PDB entry 5L60 | X-ray diffraction, 2.70 A resolution | chains H and I of the 28 polymer chains in the assembly

# Chain H
Molecule: Proteasome subunit beta type-2
Source organism: Saccharomyces cerevisiae (strain ATCC 204508 / S288c)
Notes: EC 3.4.25.1
UniProt: P25043 (PSB2_YEAST); residues 1-232 here correspond to UniProt positions 30-261 (UniProt number = residue number + 29)
Chain sequence (232 residues; numbered 1 to 232; the number before each row is that of its first residue):
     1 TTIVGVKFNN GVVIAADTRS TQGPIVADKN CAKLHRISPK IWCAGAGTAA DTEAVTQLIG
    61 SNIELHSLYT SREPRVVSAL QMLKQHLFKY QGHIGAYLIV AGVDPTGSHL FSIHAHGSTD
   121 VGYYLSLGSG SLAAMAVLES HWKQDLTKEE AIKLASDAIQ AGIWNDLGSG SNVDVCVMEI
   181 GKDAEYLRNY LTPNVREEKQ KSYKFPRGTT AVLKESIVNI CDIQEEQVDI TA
Unresolved in the structure: 227-232
Curated features (UniProtKB/Swiss-Prot):
  - active site: Thr1 (Nucleophile)

# Chain I
Molecule: Proteasome subunit beta type-3
Source organism: Saccharomyces cerevisiae (strain ATCC 204508 / S288c)
Notes: EC 3.4.25.1
UniProt: P25451 (PSB3_YEAST); residues 0-204 here correspond to UniProt positions 1-205 (UniProt number = residue number + 1)
Chain sequence (205 residues; each row starts with the number of its first residue; numbering starts at 0):
     0 MSDPSSINGG IVVAMTGKDC VAIACDLRLG SQSLGVSNKF EKIFHYGHVF LGITGLATDV
    60 TTLNEMFRYK TNLYKLKEER AIEPETFTQL VSSSLYERRF GPYFVGPVVA GINSKSGKPF
   120 IAGFDLIGCI DEAKDFIVSG TASDQLFGMC ESLYEPNLEP EDLFETISQA LLNAADRDAL
   180 SGWGAVVYII KKDEVVKRYL KMRQD
Unresolved in the structure: 0
Bound ions: Mg2+ site 1: Ala174, Asp177, Ser180; Mg2+ site 2: Asp204 (shared with 3 residues of chain Y)
Curated features (UniProtKB/Swiss-Prot):
  - modified residue: Ser30 (Phosphoserine)
  - cross-link: Lys69 (Glycyl lysine isopeptide (Lys-Gly) (interchain with G-Cter in ubiquitin))

# Chain H / chain I interface
Contacting residue pairs (55; chain H residue first):
  Ile25(H) - Asp143(I)
  Ile25(H) - Phe146(I)  hydrophobic
  Val26(H) - Phe146(I)
  Ala27(H) - Asp130(I)
  Asp28(H) - Asp130(I)
  Lys29(H) - Glu150(I)  salt bridge
  Ala49(H) - Cys128(I)  hydrophobic
  Ala50(H) - Tyr95(I)
  Ala50(H) - Ile126(I)  hydrophobic
  Ala50(H) - Cys128(I)
  Asp51(H) - Tyr95(I)  hydrogen bond
  Asp51(H) - Arg98(I)  salt bridge
  Ala54(H) - Tyr95(I)
  Tyr90(H) - Phe99(I)  hydrophobic
  His93(H) - Arg98(I)  hydrogen bond (backbone-side chain)
  His93(H) - Phe99(I)
  Ile94(H) - Phe99(I)  hydrophobic
  Arg196(H) - Glu150(I)  salt bridge
  Lys199(H) - Glu150(I)
  Lys199(H) - Ser151(I)
  Lys199(H) - Tyr153(I)  hydrogen bond (side chain-backbone)
  Ser202(H) - Glu154(I)  hydrogen bond
  Tyr203(H) - Ser151(I)
  Tyr203(H) - Leu152(I)  hydrophobic
  Lys204(H) - Asp161(I)  salt bridge
  Phe205(H) - Gln168(I)
  Arg207(H) - Glu160(I)  salt bridge
  Arg207(H) - Asp161(I)  salt bridge
  Gly208(H) - Glu164(I)  hydrogen bond (backbone-side chain)
  Thr209(H) - Glu164(I)
  Thr210(H) - Glu164(I)  hydrogen bond
  Thr210(H) - Ser167(I)
  Thr210(H) - Gln168(I)  hydrogen bond
  Thr210(H) - Leu199(I)
  Ala211(H) - Leu199(I)
  Ala211(H) - Lys200(I)  hydrogen bond (backbone-backbone)
  Val212(H) - Phe163(I)  hydrophobic
  Val212(H) - Tyr198(I)
  Leu213(H) - Tyr198(I)  hydrogen bond (backbone-backbone)
  Leu213(H) - Leu199(I)
  Leu213(H) - Lys200(I)
  Lys214(H) - Arg197(I)
  Lys214(H) - Tyr198(I)  hydrogen bond (backbone-backbone)
  Glu215(H) - Lys196(I)
  Glu215(H) - Arg197(I)  salt bridge
  Ser216(H) - Val195(I)
  Ser216(H) - Lys196(I)  hydrogen bond (backbone-backbone)
  Ile217(H) - Val194(I)
  Val218(H) - Val194(I)  hydrogen bond (backbone-backbone)
  Val218(H) - Lys196(I)
  Asn219(H) - His44(I)
  Ile220(H) - Gly46(I)
  Ile220(H) - Phe49(I)  hydrophobic
  Ile220(H) - Val194(I)  hydrophobic
  Asp222(H) - Lys74(I)  salt bridge
Also at the interface, not in a pair above, chain H (36 interface residues in all): Gln22, Thr48, Pro206
Also at the interface, not in a pair above, chain I (36 interface residues in all): His47, Asp124, Glu131, Thr165, Leu171, Tyr187

# In short
Chain H and chain I each contribute 36 residues to their interface, with 12 hydrogen bonds and 8 salt bridges.
Polar contacts include Lys29(H)-Glu150(I), Asp51(H)-Arg98(I) and Arg196(H)-Glu150(I). Ala174(I), Asp177(I) and
Ser180(I) form the Mg2+ site 1. From UniProt: active-site residue Thr1(H) on chain H.
Chain H is Proteasome subunit beta type-2 and chain I is Proteasome subunit beta type-3, both from
Saccharomyces cerevisiae (strain ATCC 204508 / S288c); the structure, Yeast 20S proteasome with human beta5c
(1-138) and human beta6 (97-111; 118-133) in complex with PR-924, was determined by X-ray diffraction,
deposited together with 5L52, 5L54, 5L55, 5L5A, 5L5B, 5L5D and 30 further entries.
